PDB entry 2B5I | X-ray diffraction, 2.30 A resolution | chains A and C of the 4 polymer chains in the assembly

== Chain A ==
Name: Interleukin-2
Organism: Homo sapiens
Reference sequence: P60568 (IL2_HUMAN); residues 1-133 here correspond to UniProt positions 21-153 (UniProt number = residue number + 20)
Sequence (133 residues; numbered 1 to 133; the number before each row is that of its first residue):
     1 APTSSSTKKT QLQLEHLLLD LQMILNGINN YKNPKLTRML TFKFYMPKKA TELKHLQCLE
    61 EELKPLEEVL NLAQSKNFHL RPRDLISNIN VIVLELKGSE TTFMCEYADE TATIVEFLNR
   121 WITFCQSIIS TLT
Not modelled in the structure: 1-5, 76-79, 99-102
Curated features (UniProtKB/Swiss-Prot):
  - glycosylation: Thr3 (O-linked (GalNAc...) threonine)
Cystine bridges: Cys58-Cys105

== Chain C ==
Name: Cytokine receptor common gamma chain
Organism: Homo sapiens
Reference sequence: P31785 (IL2RG_HUMAN); residues 34-232 here correspond to UniProt positions 56-254 (UniProt number = residue number + 22)
Sequence (199 residues; numbered 34 to 232; the number before each row is that of its first residue):
    34 PLPEVQCFVF NVEYMNCTWQ SSSEPQPTNL TLHYWYKNSD NDKVQKCSHY LFSEEITSGC
    94 QLQKKEIHLY QTFVVQLQDP REPRRQATQM LKLQNLVIPW APENLTLHKL SESQLELNWN
   154 NRFLNHCLEH LVQYRTDWDH SWTEQSVDYR HKFSLPSVDG QKRYTFRVRS RFNPLCGSAQ
   214 HWSEWSHPIH WGSNTSKEN
Not modelled in the structure: 225-232
Sequence notes: engineered mutation Gln53 (Asn75 in P31785)
Curated features (UniProtKB/Swiss-Prot):
  - motif: Trp215 to Ser219 (WSXWS motif)
  - glycosylation (N-linked (GlcNAc...) asparagine): Asn49, Asn62, Asn137, Asn227
Cystine bridges: Cys40-Cys50, Cys80-Cys93, Cys160-Cys209
Covalently attached groups: N-acetylglucosamine (NAG) linked to Asn49, Asn62, Asn137

== Interface between chain A and chain C ==
Pairs across the interface (24; chain A residue first):
  Gln11(A) with His159(C), hydrogen bond
  Glu15(A) with Leu208(C)
  Leu18(A) with Pro207(C); Leu208(C)
  Gln22(A) with Pro207(C), hydrogen bond (side chain-backbone); Ser211(C)
  Glu110(A) with Asn71(C), hydrogen bond
  Asn119(A) with Lys125(C)
  Thr123(A) with Tyr103(C); Gln127(C), hydrogen bond
  Gln126(A) with Tyr103(C); Gln127(C); Pro207(C), hydrogen bond (side chain-backbone); Leu208(C); Cys209(C); Gly210(C), hydrogen bond (side chain-backbone); Ser211(C), hydrogen bond
  Ser127(A) with Tyr103(C)
  Ile129(A) with His159(C), hydrogen bond (backbone-side chain); Leu208(C)
  Ser130(A) with Tyr103(C), hydrogen bond; His159(C); Cys209(C)
  Thr133(A) with His159(C)
Interface residues without a listed pair, chain C (11 interface residues in all): Cys160

== Overview ==
12 residues of chain A and 11 residues of chain C are in contact; the contacts include 9 hydrogen bonds. Polar
contacts include Gln11(A)-His159(C), Gln22(A)-Pro207(C) and Glu110(A)-Asn71(C). N-acetylglucosamine is
covalently linked to Asn49(C), Asn62(C) and Asn137(C).
Chain A is Interleukin-2 and chain C is Cytokine receptor common gamma chain, both from Homo sapiens; the
structure, cytokine receptor complex, was determined by X-ray diffraction.
